9CA7 - chains S and Y of the 20 polymer chains in the assembly; structure by electron microscopy, 3.35 A resolution.

[Chain S]
Protein: Histone H2A type 1
Source organism: Xenopus laevis
UniProt: P06897 (H2A1_XENLA); residues 1-122 here correspond to UniProt positions 2-123 (UniProt number = residue number + 1)
Amino-acid sequence (128 residues; each row starts with the number of its first residue):
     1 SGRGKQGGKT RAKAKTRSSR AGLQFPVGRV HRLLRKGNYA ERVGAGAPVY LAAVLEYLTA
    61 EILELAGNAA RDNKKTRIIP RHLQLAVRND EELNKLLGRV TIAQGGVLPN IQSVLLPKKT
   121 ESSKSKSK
Not modelled in the structure: 1-13, 118-128
Differences from the reference sequence: conflict Arg99 (Gly100 in P06897); expression tag (123-128)
Curated features (UniProtKB/Swiss-Prot):
  - modified residue: Ser1 (N-acetylserine), Lys5 (N6-(2-hydroxyisobutyryl)lysine), Lys9 (N6-(2-hydroxyisobutyryl)lysine), Lys36 (N6-(2-hydroxyisobutyryl)lysine), Lys74 (N6-(2-hydroxyisobutyryl)lysine), Lys75 (N6-(2-hydroxyisobutyryl)lysine), Lys95 (N6-(2-hydroxyisobutyryl)lysine), Gln104 (N5-methylglutamine), Lys118 (N6-(2-hydroxyisobutyryl)lysine)
  - cross-link (Glycyl lysine isopeptide (Lys-Gly)): Lys13 (interchain with G-Cter in ubiquitin), Lys15 (interchain with G-Cter in ubiquitin), Lys119 (interchain with G-Cter in ubiquitin)

[Chain Y]
Molecule: 285-nt DNA strand
Sequence (285 nucleotides; numbered -179 to 105; the number before each row is that of its first residue; numbers below 1 keep their minus sign (DA-179 is residue -179)):
  -179 ATCGAAGGGC GCCTATATAA GGGGGTGGGG GCGCGTTCGT CCTCCCTCTC CTCGCGGCGC
  -119 GAGTTTCAGG CAGCGCTGCG TCCTGCTGCG CACGTGGGAA GCCCTGCTGG AGAATCCCGG
   -59 TGCGCAGGCC GCTCAATTGG TCGTAGACAG CTCTAGCACC GCTTAAACGC AGCTACGCGC
     1 TGTCCCCCGC GTTTTAACCG CCAAGGGGAT TACTCCCTAG TCTCCAGGCA GCTGTCAGAT
    61 ATGTACATCC TGTGATCCCC GGGTACCGAG CTCGAATTCA CTGGC
Not modelled in the structure: -179 to -71, 51-105

[Interface between chain S and chain Y]
Contacting residue pairs - 10 pairs, chain S then chain Y:
  Lys15(S) - DT-43(Y)  phosphate contact
  Lys15(S) - DT-42(Y)  hydrogen bond to the phosphate
  Thr16(S) - DT-43(Y)  phosphate contact
  Arg17(S) - DT-43(Y)  salt bridge to the phosphate
  Arg20(S) - DT-42(Y)  salt bridge to the phosphate
  Gly28(S) - DA-44(Y)  sugar contact
  Gly28(S) - DT-43(Y)  phosphate contact
  Arg32(S) - DA-44(Y)  salt bridge to the phosphate
  Arg42(S) - DA-35(Y)  sugar contact
  Arg77(S) - DA-54(Y)  sugar contact
Also at the interface, not in a pair above, chain S (11 interface residues in all): Ala14, Ser18, Arg29
Also at the interface, not in a pair above, chain Y (7 interface residues in all): DG-53, DG-37

[Summary]
The interface between chain S and chain Y involves 11 residues on one side and 7 on the other; the contacts
include 1 hydrogen bond and 3 salt bridges. Polar pairs include Lys15(S)-DT-42(Y), Arg17(S)-DT-43(Y) and
Arg20(S)-DT-42(Y).
Here chain S is Histone H2A type 1 (Xenopus laevis) and chain Y is a 285-nt DNA strand. Entry 9CA7 (Cryo-EM
structure of human SRCAP-nucleosome complex in the fully-engaged state (composite structure)) was determined
by electron microscopy.
